PDB entry 4GH4 | X-ray diffraction, 3.00 A resolution | chains A and C of the 4 polymer chains in the assembly

# Chain A
Molecule: capsid protein VP1
Source organism: Foot-and-mouth disease virus - type A
UniProt: Q9Q2N8 (Q9Q2N8_9PICO); residues 1-210 here correspond to UniProt positions 440-649 (UniProt number = residue number + 439)
Sequence (210 residues; row label = number of the first residue in the row):
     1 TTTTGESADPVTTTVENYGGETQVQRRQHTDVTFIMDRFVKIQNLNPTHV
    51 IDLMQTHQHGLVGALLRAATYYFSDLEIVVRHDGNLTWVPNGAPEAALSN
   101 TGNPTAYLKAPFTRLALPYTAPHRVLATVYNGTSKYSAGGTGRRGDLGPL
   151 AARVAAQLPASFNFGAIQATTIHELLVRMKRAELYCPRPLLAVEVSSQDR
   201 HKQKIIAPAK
Not modelled in the structure: 137-155

# Chain C
Molecule: capsid protein VP3
Source organism: Foot-and-mouth disease virus - type A
UniProt: Q9Q2N8 (Q9Q2N8_9PICO); residues 1-221 here correspond to UniProt positions 219-439 (UniProt number = residue number + 218)
Sequence (221 residues; each row starts with the number of its first residue):
     1 GIVPVACSDGYGGLVTTDPKTADPVYGMVYNPPRTNYPGRFTNLLDVAEA
    51 CPTFLCFDEGKPYVVTRTDEQRLLAKFDVSLAAKHMSNTYLSGIAQYYAQ
   101 YSGTINLHFMFTGSTDSKARYMVAYVPPGVETPPDTPEKAAHCIHAEWDT
   151 GLNSKFTFSIPYVSAADYAYTASDVAETTNVQGWVCIYQITHGKAEQDTL
   201 VVSVSAGKDFELRLPIDPRSQ

# Chain A / chain C interface
Contacting residue pairs (57):
  P90(A) - L214(C)  hydrophobic
  P90(A) - I216(C)  hydrophobic
  N91(A) - A99(C)
  N91(A) - Q100(C)  hydrogen bond (backbone-side chain)
  N91(A) - Y170(C)  hydrogen bond
  G92(A) - Y170(C)
  A93(A) - I216(C)  hydrophobic
  P94(A) - I216(C)
  A97(A) - D217(C)
  A97(A) - P218(C)  hydrophobic
  N100(A) - D217(C)  hydrogen bond (side chain-backbone)
  N100(A) - P218(C)
  N100(A) - R219(C)  hydrogen bond (side chain-backbone)
  N100(A) - Q221(C)
  T101(A) - T16(C)  hydrogen bond (backbone-side chain)
  G102(A) - D217(C)  hydrogen bond (backbone-side chain)
  N103(A) - T16(C)  hydrogen bond (backbone-side chain)
  N103(A) - I216(C)
  N103(A) - D217(C)  hydrogen bond (side chain-backbone)
  P104(A) - T16(C)
  P104(A) - T17(C)
  T105(A) - L14(C)
  T105(A) - V15(C)
  T105(A) - T16(C)  hydrogen bond (backbone-backbone)
  A106(A) - L14(C)
  A106(A) - V15(C)  hydrophobic
  Y107(A) - L14(C)  hydrogen bond (backbone-backbone)
  Y107(A) - T16(C)
  K109(A) - Y11(C)
  K109(A) - G12(C)
  K109(A) - G13(C)
  P111(A) - D9(C)
  F112(A) - D9(C)
  F112(A) - G10(C)
  T113(A) - G10(C)
  R114(A) - G10(C)  hydrogen bond (backbone-backbone)
  R114(A) - Y11(C)
  T120(A) - Q100(C)  hydrogen bond (backbone-side chain)
  T120(A) - R213(C)
  T120(A) - L214(C)
  A121(A) - R213(C)  hydrogen bond (backbone-side chain)
  P122(A) - Q100(C)
  P122(A) - A166(C)
  P122(A) - D167(C)  hydrogen bond (backbone-backbone)
  P122(A) - Y168(C)
  H123(A) - A166(C)
  S134(A) - E177(C)
  S134(A) - T178(C)  hydrogen bond
  K135(A) - A176(C)
  K135(A) - E177(C)
  Y136(A) - P128(C)
  Y136(A) - A176(C)  hydrogen bond (backbone-backbone)
  Y136(A) - E177(C)
  Y136(A) - T178(C)
  Y136(A) - V181(C)  hydrophobic
  A160(A) - E177(C)
  S161(A) - Y170(C)
Other interface residues (no listed pair), chain A (31 interface residues in all): A96, L115, Y119
Other interface residues (no listed pair), chain C (30 interface residues in all): A172, T179, P215

# Summary
The interface between chain A and chain C involves 31 residues on one side and 30 on the other; the contacts
include 16 hydrogen bonds. Polar pairs include N91(A)-Q100(C), N91(A)-Y170(C) and N100(A)-D217(C).
Chain A is capsid protein VP1 and chain C is capsid protein VP3, both from Foot-and-mouth disease virus - type
A; the structure, Crystal Structure of Foot and Mouth Disease Virus A22 Serotype, was determined by X-ray
diffraction.
